PDB entry 2ADJ | X-ray diffraction, 2.90 A resolution | chains A and B

== Chain A ==
Name: Q425 Fab Light chain
Source organism: Mus musculus
Reference sequence: Q58EU4 (Q58EU4_MOUSE); residues 57-214 here correspond to UniProt positions 81-238 (UniProt number = residue number + 24)
Chain sequence (214 residues; row label = number of the first residue in the row):
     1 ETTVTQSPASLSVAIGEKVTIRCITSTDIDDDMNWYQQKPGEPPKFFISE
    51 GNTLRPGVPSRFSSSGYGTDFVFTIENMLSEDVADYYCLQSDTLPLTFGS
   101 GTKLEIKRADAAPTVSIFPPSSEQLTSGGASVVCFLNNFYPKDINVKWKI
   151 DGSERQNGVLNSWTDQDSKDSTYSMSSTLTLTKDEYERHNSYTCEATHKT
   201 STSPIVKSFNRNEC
Disordered / not traced: 212-214
Cystine bridges: Cys23-Cys88, Cys134-Cys194
Metal / ion sites: Ca2+: Asp32, Glu50, Ser91 (shared with Asn100A(B) of chain B)
From the paper describing this entry:
  - Ca2+ coordination: Asp32, Glu50, Ser91

== Chain B ==
Name: Q425 Fab Heavy chain
Source organism: Mus musculus
Notes: antibody fragment or engineered binder
Chain sequence (222 residues; each row starts with the number of its first residue; a row labelled like 82A-82D holds insertion residues (82A, then the next letters in order)):
     1 EVQLVESGGDLVKPGGSLKLSCAASGFTFSSYGMSWVRQTPDKGLEWVAT
    51 ISSGGSYTYYPDNVKGRFTISRDNAKNTLYLQ
82A-82D MSSL
    83 KSEDTAMYYCARHEDGNW
100A-100C NYF
   101 DYWGQGTTLTVSSAKTTPPSVYPLAPGSAAQTNSMVTLGCLVKGYFPEPV
   151 TVTWNSGSLSSGVHTFPAVLQSDLYTLSSSVTVPSSTWPSETVTCNVAHP
   201 ASSTKVDKKIVPRDC
Disordered / not traced: 128-133, 214-215
Cystine bridges: Cys22-Cys92, Cys140-Cys195
Metal / ion sites: Ca2+: Asn100A (shared with Asp32(A), Glu50(A), Ser91(A) of chain A)
From the paper describing this entry:
  - Ca2+ coordination: Asn100A

== Interface between chain A and chain B ==
Pairs across the interface (73):
  Asn34(A) - Tyr100B(B)
  Tyr36(A) - Tyr100B(B)
  Tyr36(A) - Phe100C(B)  hydrogen bond (side chain-backbone)
  Tyr36(A) - Trp103(B)
  Gln38(A) - Gln39(B)  hydrogen bond
  Gln38(A) - Tyr91(B)
  Glu42(A) - Tyr91(B)
  Pro43(A) - Tyr91(B)  hydrophobic
  Pro43(A) - Trp103(B)  hydrophobic
  Pro43(A) - Gly104(B)
  Pro43(A) - Gln105(B)
  Pro44(A) - Trp103(B)
  Phe46(A) - Tyr100B(B)  hydrophobic
  Phe46(A) - Phe100C(B)
  Phe46(A) - Asp101(B)
  Glu50(A) - Asn100A(B)
  Glu50(A) - Tyr100B(B)
  Arg55(A) - Tyr100B(B)
  Tyr87(A) - Gln39(B)
  Tyr87(A) - Leu45(B)  hydrophobic
  Leu89(A) - Phe100C(B)  hydrophobic
  Ser91(A) - Trp100(B)
  Asp92(A) - Trp100(B)
  Thr93(A) - Trp100(B)
  Leu94(A) - Trp47(B)  hydrophobic
  Leu94(A) - Tyr59(B)  hydrophobic
  Leu94(A) - Trp100(B)
  Pro95(A) - Trp47(B)  hydrophobic
  Leu96(A) - Trp47(B)
  Leu96(A) - His95(B)
  Leu96(A) - Trp100(B)  hydrophobic
  Leu96(A) - Asn100A(B)
  Leu96(A) - Phe100C(B)  hydrophobic
  Phe98(A) - Leu45(B)  hydrophobic
  Phe98(A) - Phe100C(B)  hydrophobic
  Ser116(A) - Thr137(B)
  Phe118(A) - Leu124(B)
  Phe118(A) - Ala125(B)
  Phe118(A) - Pro126(B)  hydrophobic
  Phe118(A) - Thr137(B)
  Pro119(A) - Arg213(B)  hydrogen bond (backbone-side chain)
  Pro120(A) - Arg213(B)  hydrogen bond (backbone-side chain)
  Ser121(A) - Tyr122(B)
  Ser121(A) - Pro123(B)
  Ser121(A) - Arg213(B)
  Glu123(A) - Tyr122(B)
  Glu123(A) - Pro123(B)
  Glu123(A) - Lys208(B)  salt bridge
  Gln124(A) - Tyr122(B)
  Gln124(A) - Lys143(B)
  Ser127(A) - Tyr122(B)  hydrogen bond
  Ser131(A) - Leu141(B)
  Val133(A) - Leu124(B)  hydrophobic
  Phe135(A) - Gly139(B)
  Phe135(A) - Phe166(B)  hydrophobic
  Phe135(A) - Ser178(B)
  Phe135(A) - Ser179(B)
  Phe135(A) - Ser180(B)
  Asn137(A) - His164(B)
  Asn137(A) - Phe166(B)
  Asn137(A) - Ser180(B)
  Asn138(A) - His164(B)  hydrogen bond
  Leu160(A) - Val169(B)  hydrophobic
  Leu160(A) - Gln171(B)
  Ser162(A) - Phe166(B)
  Ser162(A) - Pro167(B)  hydrogen bond (side chain-backbone)
  Trp163(A) - Pro167(B)
  Thr164(A) - Phe166(B)
  Ser174(A) - His164(B)
  Ser174(A) - Phe166(B)
  Met175(A) - Phe166(B)
  Ser176(A) - Phe166(B)
  Ser176(A) - Ser178(B)  hydrogen bond
Also at the interface, not in a pair above, chain A (43 interface residues in all): Ser49, Asn161, Asp167, Thr178, Thr180
Also at the interface, not in a pair above, chain B (39 interface residues in all): Val37, Glu46, Pro61, Leu138, Thr165, Thr176

== In short ==
The interface between chain A and chain B involves 43 residues on one side and 39 on the other, with 8
hydrogen bonds and 1 salt bridge. Among the polar pairs are Glu123(A)-Lys208(B), Tyr36(A)-Phe100C(B) and
Gln38(A)-Gln39(B). Asp32(A), Glu50(A), Ser91(A) and Asn100A(B) coordinate Ca2+. The paper reports Ca2+
coordination by Asp32(A), Glu50(A) and Asn100A(B) among others.
Here chain A is Q425 Fab Light chain and chain B is Q425 Fab Heavy chain, both from Mus musculus. Entry 2ADJ
(Crystal structure of monoclonal anti-CD4 antibody Q425 in complex with Calcium) was determined by X-ray
diffraction together with 2ADG and 2ADI from the same study.
